PDB entry 8FA6 | X-ray diffraction, 2.60 A resolution | chains H and P of the 3 polymer chains in the assembly

[Chain H]
Molecule: Ky15.10 Antibody, heavy chain
Organism: Mus musculus
Notes: antibody fragment or engineered binder
Chain sequence (228 residues; each row starts with the number of its first residue; a row labelled like 82A-82C holds insertion residues (82A, then the next letters in order)):
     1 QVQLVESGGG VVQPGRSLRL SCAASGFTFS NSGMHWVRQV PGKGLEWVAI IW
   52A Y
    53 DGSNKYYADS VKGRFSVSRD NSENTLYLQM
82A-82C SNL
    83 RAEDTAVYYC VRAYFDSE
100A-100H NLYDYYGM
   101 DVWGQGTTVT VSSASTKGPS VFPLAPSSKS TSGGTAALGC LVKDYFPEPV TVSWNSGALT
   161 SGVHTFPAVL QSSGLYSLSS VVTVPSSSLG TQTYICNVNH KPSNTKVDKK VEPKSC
Cystine bridges: Cys22-Cys92, Cys140-Cys196

[Chain P]
Molecule: Circumsporozoite protein DND peptide
Reference sequence: P08307 (CSP_PLAFW); residues 1-12 here correspond to UniProt positions 138-149 (UniProt number = residue number + 137)
Chain sequence (12 residues; row label = number of the first residue in the row):
     1 NVDPNANPNV DP
Disordered / not traced: 1, 11-12

[How chain H and chain P interact]
Residue-residue contacts - 33 pairs, chain H then chain P:
  Asn31(H) with Asn9(P); Val10(P), hydrogen bond (backbone-backbone)
  Ser32(H) with Asn9(P)
  Gly33(H) with Pro8(P), hydrogen bond (backbone-backbone); Asn9(P), hydrogen bond (backbone-side chain)
  Ile50(H) with Pro4(P)
  Trp52(H) with Val2(P), hydrophobic; Asp3(P); Pro4(P); Ala6(P); Asn7(P), hydrogen bond (side chain-backbone); Pro8(P)
  Tyr52A(H) with Pro8(P), hydrogen bond (backbone-backbone); Asn9(P); Val10(P)
  Asn56(H) with Val2(P)
  Tyr58(H) with Val2(P), hydrogen bond (side chain-backbone); Pro4(P), hydrophobic
  Ala95(H) with Pro8(P), hydrophobic; Asn9(P)
  Tyr96(H) with Asn9(P), hydrogen bond (backbone-side chain)
  Phe97(H) with Asn9(P)
  Asn100A(H) with Asn7(P); Asn9(P)
  Asp100D(H) with Asn5(P); Ala6(P)
  Tyr100E(H) with Asp3(P); Asn5(P)
  Tyr100F(H) with Asn5(P), hydrogen bond (backbone-backbone); Ala6(P); Asn7(P); Pro8(P); Asn9(P)

[Overview]
15 residues of chain H and 9 residues of chain P are in contact; the contacts include 8 hydrogen bonds. Polar
contacts include Gly33(H)-Asn9(P), Trp52(H)-Asn7(P) and Tyr58(H)-Val2(P).
Chain H is Ky15.10 Antibody, heavy chain (Mus musculus) and chain P is Circumsporozoite protein DND peptide;
the structure, Crystal structure of Ky15.10 Fab in complex with circumsporozoite protein DND peptide, was
determined by X-ray diffraction, deposited together with 8F95, 8F9E, 8F9F, 8F9S, 8F9T, 8F9U and 11 further
entries.
